Entry 5LK8 (electron microscopy, 3.42 A resolution); this record covers chains A and C of the 3 polymer chains in the assembly.

[Chain A]
Name: VP1
From: Slow bee paralysis virus
UniProt: A7LM73 (A7LM73_9VIRU); residues 1-266 here correspond to UniProt positions 889-1154 (UniProt number = residue number + 888)
Chain sequence (266 residues; numbered 1 to 266; the number before each row is that of its first residue):
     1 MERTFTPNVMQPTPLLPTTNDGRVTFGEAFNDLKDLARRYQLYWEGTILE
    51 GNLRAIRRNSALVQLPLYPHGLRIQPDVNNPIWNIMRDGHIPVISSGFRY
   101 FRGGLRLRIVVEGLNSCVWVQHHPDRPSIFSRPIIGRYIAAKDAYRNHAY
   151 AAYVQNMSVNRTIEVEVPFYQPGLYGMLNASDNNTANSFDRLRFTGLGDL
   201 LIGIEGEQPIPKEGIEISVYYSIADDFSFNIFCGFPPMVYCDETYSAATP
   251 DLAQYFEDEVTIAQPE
Not modelled in the structure: 1-12, 182-191, 246-266

[Chain C]
Name: VP3
From: Slow bee paralysis virus
UniProt: A7LM73 (A7LM73_9VIRU); residues 1-430 here correspond to UniProt positions 459-888 (UniProt number = residue number + 458)
Chain sequence (430 residues; numbered 1 to 430; the number before each row is that of its first residue):
     1 DNPPDPTPAKFFVPIPSHSWAHGTNTSEPTNTLRLDGGVVGVGRSDDIGT
    51 SDTAISGIIGVYGLLKPFDWNANDTGRNVGGHLLWSMPVHPQVDKDQVIQ
   101 VMTQSKLTQYYLPPISVVSSLYAYTRGSIKYKFLFGNNPRHNARLLVAYI
   151 PGISSDNRLTLERARNSAHVVFSLNEVSEFVFTVPYITDTMWWPRKYGGP
   201 QAAGEFVAPSYICMFILNPLVAMESVPSIVTIVPMIAAGDDFEVAVPAQP
   251 AVGLSRNIDVIYPKDSIISFKSGYFPVYVGSWHSFFDSTKAILRYGAVSD
   301 HIAQLGNIPANVNRKAFWIVVGDTIKFKTKLDKINGTEWFIPEGEYTLGY
   351 GVVWRDGAYAYMVPYPLTPLGEKIAQYTASLLASNTAISQIRPYIPDYIV
   401 DSAASKDNILWSPIEDRLRAQTEWVMAEPE
Not modelled in the structure: 1, 73-75, 218-221, 264-430

[How chain A and chain C interact]
Contacting residue pairs - 144 pairs, chain A then chain C:
  Thr13(A) - Thr183(C)
  Leu15(A) - Asp241(C)
  Leu16(A) - Arg126(C)
  Leu16(A) - Gly127(C)
  Leu16(A) - Tyr186(C)  hydrophobic
  Leu16(A) - Asp241(C)  hydrogen bond (backbone-side chain)
  Pro17(A) - Arg126(C)  hydrogen bond (backbone-side chain)
  Thr18(A) - Arg126(C)
  Thr18(A) - Glu243(C)  hydrogen bond
  Thr19(A) - Arg126(C)
  Thr19(A) - Trp192(C)
  Thr19(A) - Glu243(C)  hydrogen bond
  Asn20(A) - Glu243(C)  hydrogen bond (backbone-side chain)
  Asp21(A) - Glu243(C)  hydrogen bond (backbone-side chain)
  Gly22(A) - Trp192(C)
  Thr25(A) - Met191(C)
  Thr25(A) - Trp192(C)  hydrogen bond
  Phe26(A) - Tyr124(C)  hydrophobic
  Phe26(A) - Trp192(C)
  Phe26(A) - Ala245(C)  hydrophobic
  Phe30(A) - Ile55(C)
  Phe30(A) - Val244(C)
  Phe30(A) - Ala245(C)
  Phe30(A) - Pro247(C)
  Asn31(A) - Ala54(C)
  Asn31(A) - Ile55(C)  hydrogen bond (backbone-backbone)
  Asp32(A) - Thr53(C)  hydrogen bond
  Asp32(A) - Ala54(C)
  Asp32(A) - Tyr122(C)
  Leu33(A) - Thr53(C)  hydrogen bond (backbone-backbone)
  Leu33(A) - Ile55(C)  hydrophobic
  Lys34(A) - Thr50(C)
  Lys34(A) - Thr53(C)
  Asp35(A) - Gly23(C)
  Asp35(A) - Thr24(C)
  Leu36(A) - Leu121(C)
  Leu36(A) - Tyr122(C)
  Leu36(A) - Pro247(C)  hydrophobic
  Arg38(A) - His22(C)
  Arg38(A) - Gly23(C)
  Arg39(A) - Trp20(C)
  Arg39(A) - Ala21(C)  hydrogen bond (side chain-backbone)
  Tyr40(A) - Trp20(C)
  Tyr40(A) - Glu28(C)  hydrogen bond
  Arg73(A) - Arg256(C)  hydrogen bond (side chain-backbone)
  Arg73(A) - Asn257(C)
  Ile74(A) - Asn257(C)  hydrogen bond (backbone-side chain)
  Pro76(A) - Asn257(C)
  Pro76(A) - Asp259(C)
  Pro76(A) - Ile261(C)
  Asn84(A) - Val260(C)
  Asn84(A) - Ile261(C)  hydrogen bond (side chain-backbone)
  Met86(A) - Gln249(C)
  Arg87(A) - Leu107(C)
  Arg87(A) - Gly253(C)
  Arg87(A) - Asn257(C)
  Arg87(A) - Asp259(C)  hydrogen bond (side chain-backbone)
  Asp88(A) - Leu254(C)
  His90(A) - Pro250(C)
  Pro92(A) - Leu254(C)
  Ile94(A) - Leu121(C)  hydrophobic
  Ser96(A) - Leu254(C)
  Phe98(A) - Asp52(C)
  Phe98(A) - Thr53(C)
  Arg102(A) - Val42(C)
  Arg102(A) - Gly43(C)  hydrogen bond (side chain-backbone)
  Arg102(A) - Arg44(C)  hydrogen bond (backbone-side chain)
  Arg106(A) - Glu28(C)  salt bridge
  Arg108(A) - His18(C)  hydrogen bond (side chain-backbone)
  Arg108(A) - Ser19(C)
  Arg108(A) - Trp20(C)
  His122(A) - Leu33(C)
  Ser131(A) - Arg256(C)
  Ala151(A) - Leu33(C)
  Ala152(A) - Leu33(C)
  Tyr153(A) - Asn31(C)  hydrogen bond
  Tyr153(A) - Leu33(C)  hydrophobic
  Asn160(A) - Pro16(C)  hydrogen bond (side chain-backbone)
  Glu164(A) - Ser17(C)
  Glu164(A) - His18(C)  salt bridge
  Glu164(A) - Pro29(C)
  Glu164(A) - Thr30(C)
  Glu164(A) - Asn31(C)  hydrogen bond (backbone-side chain)
  Val165(A) - Thr30(C)
  Val165(A) - Asn31(C)
  Glu166(A) - Thr30(C)
  Glu166(A) - Asn31(C)  hydrogen bond (backbone-backbone)
  Glu166(A) - Thr32(C)
  Glu166(A) - Leu33(C)  hydrogen bond (backbone-backbone)
  Pro168(A) - Leu33(C)
  Pro168(A) - Arg34(C)
  Phe169(A) - Val42(C)  hydrophobic
  Tyr170(A) - Arg34(C)
  Tyr170(A) - Leu35(C)
  Tyr175(A) - Asp47(C)
  Tyr220(A) - Trp20(C)  hydrophobic
  Asp226(A) - Gly41(C)
  Asp226(A) - Val42(C)  hydrogen bond (side chain-backbone)
  Asp226(A) - Arg44(C)  hydrogen bond (backbone-side chain)
  Phe227(A) - Arg44(C)
  Ser228(A) - Arg44(C)  hydrogen bond
  Ser228(A) - Thr50(C)
  Phe229(A) - Asp52(C)
  Phe229(A) - Thr53(C)
  Asn230(A) - Ile48(C)
  Asn230(A) - Gly49(C)
  Asn230(A) - Asp52(C)
  Phe232(A) - Ile58(C)  hydrophobic
  Phe232(A) - Val61(C)  hydrophobic
  Phe235(A) - Val117(C)  hydrophobic
  Pro237(A) - Tyr110(C)
  Pro237(A) - Tyr111(C)  hydrophobic
  Pro237(A) - Ser255(C)  hydrogen bond (backbone-side chain)
  Met238(A) - Thr108(C)
  Met238(A) - Gln109(C)
  Met238(A) - Tyr110(C)  hydrogen bond (backbone-backbone)
  Met238(A) - Val117(C)  hydrophobic
  Met238(A) - Val252(C)  hydrophobic
  Met238(A) - Gly253(C)
  Met238(A) - Leu254(C)  hydrophobic
  Val239(A) - Leu107(C)  hydrophobic
  Val239(A) - Thr108(C)
  Val239(A) - Val252(C)
  Val239(A) - Gly253(C)  hydrogen bond (backbone-backbone)
  Tyr240(A) - Val93(C)
  Tyr240(A) - Lys95(C)
  Tyr240(A) - Tyr110(C)  hydrophobic
  Tyr240(A) - Leu112(C)
  Tyr240(A) - Ala251(C)
  Tyr240(A) - Val252(C)  hydrophobic
  Cys241(A) - Gln249(C)
  Cys241(A) - Pro250(C)  hydrogen bond (side chain-backbone)
  Cys241(A) - Ala251(C)  hydrogen bond (backbone-backbone)
  Cys241(A) - Val252(C)
  Asp242(A) - Tyr197(C)
  Asp242(A) - Ala251(C)
  Glu243(A) - Lys95(C)  salt bridge
  Glu243(A) - Leu107(C)
  Glu243(A) - Tyr110(C)  hydrogen bond
  Glu243(A) - Tyr262(C)
  Thr244(A) - Val260(C)
  Thr244(A) - Tyr262(C)
  Tyr245(A) - Tyr262(C)
  Tyr245(A) - Pro263(C)
Interface residues without a listed pair, chain A (76 interface residues in all): Pro14, Gly89, Val93, Gly103, Val120, Thr162, Leu174, Ala180, Leu200, Pro236
Interface residues without a listed pair, chain C (78 interface residues in all): Val40, Ser51, Pro114, Ser116, Val118, Pro185, Gly198, Val246, Ile258

[In short]
The interface between chain A and chain C involves 76 residues on one side and 78 on the other; the contacts
include 33 hydrogen bonds and 3 salt bridges. Polar pairs include Arg106(A)-Glu28(C), Glu164(A)-His18(C) and
Glu243(A)-Lys95(C).
Here chain A is VP1 and chain C is VP3, both from Slow bee paralysis virus. Entry 5LK8 (single particle
reconstruction of slow bee paralysis virus empty particle) was determined by electron microscopy, deposited
together with 5LK7.
